Entry 7X1T (electron microscopy, 3.26 A resolution); this record covers chains F and C of the 6 polymer chains in the assembly.

[Chain F]
Protein: Guanine nucleotide-binding protein G(I)/G(S)/G(O) subunit gamma-2
Organism: Bos taurus
UniProt: P63212 (GBG2_BOVIN); residues 1-71 here = UniProt positions 1-71
Amino-acid sequence (71 residues; row label = number of the first residue in the row):
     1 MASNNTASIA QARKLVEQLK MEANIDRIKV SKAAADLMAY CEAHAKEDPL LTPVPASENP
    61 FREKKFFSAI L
Unresolved in the structure: 1-11, 61-71
Sequence notes: conflict Ser68 (Cys in P63212)
UniProt features mapped onto this chain:
  - modified residue: Ala2 (N-acetylalanine)

[Chain C]
Protein: Guanine nucleotide-binding protein G(I)/G(S)/G(T) subunit beta-1
Organism: Bos taurus
UniProt: P62871 (GBB1_BOVIN); residue numbers follow UniProt; this construct covers 1-340
Amino-acid sequence (340 residues; row label = number of the first residue in the row):
     1 MSELDQLRQE AEQLKNQIRD ARKACADATL SQITNNIDPV GRIQMRTRRT LRGHLAKIYA
    61 MHWGTDSRLL VSASQDGKLI IWDSYTTNKV HAIPLRSSWV MTCAYAPSGN YVACGGLDNI
   121 CSIYNLKTRE GNVRVSRELA GHTGYLSCCR FLDDNQIVTS SGDTTCALWD IETGQQTTTF
   181 TGHTGDVMSL SLAPDTRLFV SGACDASAKL WDVREGMCRQ TFTGHESDIN AICFFPNGNA
   241 FATGSDDATC RLFDLRADQE LMTYSHDNII CGITSVSFSK SGRLLLAGYD DFNCNVWDAL
   301 KADRAGVLAG HDNRVSCLGV TDDGMAVATG SWDSFLKIWN
Unresolved in the structure: 1-10
UniProt features mapped onto this chain:
  - modified residue: Ser2 (N-acetylserine), His266 (Phosphohistidine)

[How chain F and chain C interact]
Residue-residue contacts (44; chain F residue first):
  Leu19(F) with Leu14(C)
  Met21(F) with Arg219(C)
  Glu22(F) with Ile18(C); Arg219(C); Gln220(C)
  Ala23(F) with Ile18(C), hydrophobic
  Arg27(F) with Ala21(C); Arg256(C)
  Ile28(F) with Arg256(C), hydrogen bond (backbone-backbone); Ala257(C)
  Lys29(F) with Cys25(C); Asp27(C)
  Val30(F) with Ala26(C), hydrophobic; Ala28(C); Ala257(C), hydrophobic
  Ser31(F) with Asp27(C); Ile33(C)
  Ala33(F) with Asp254(C)
  Ala34(F) with Ile33(C), hydrophobic
  Leu37(F) with Phe235(C); Ala240(C), hydrophobic
  Met38(F) with Leu300(C), hydrophobic
  Tyr40(F) with Phe235(C), hydrophobic; Pro236(C); Asn237(C); Ser281(C)
  Cys41(F) with Ser281(C); Arg283(C)
  His44(F) with Ser281(C)
  Glu47(F) with Asp323(C)
  Asp48(F) with Ser281(C)
  Pro49(F) with Asp323(C); Gly324(C)
  Leu50(F) with Leu284(C), hydrophobic; Val320(C), hydrophobic; Gly324(C); Ala326(C); Val327(C), hydrophobic; Asn340(C)
  Leu51(F) with Val40(C), hydrophobic; Ser281(C); Arg283(C)
  Asn59(F) with Asn340(C)
  Pro60(F) with Tyr85(C), hydrophobic
Also at the interface, not in a pair above, chain F (26 interface residues in all): Leu15, Val16, Asp26
Also at the interface, not in a pair above, chain C (41 interface residues in all): Ala11, Lys15, Leu30, Thr34, Ile43, Met45, Cys218, Thr221, Lys280, Gly282, Met325, Trp339

[Summary]
Chain F and chain C form an interface of 26 and 41 residues respectively; the contacts include 1 hydrogen
bond. The hydrogen-bonded pair Ile28(F)-Arg256(C) is a backbone contact.
Chain F is Guanine nucleotide-binding protein G(I)/G(S)/G(O) subunit gamma-2 and chain C is Guanine
nucleotide-binding protein G(I)/G(S)/G(T) subunit beta-1, both from Bos taurus; the structure, Structure of
Thyrotropin-Releasing Hormone Receptor bound with Taltirelin, was determined by electron microscopy, deposited
together with 7X1U.
